Entry 1HC1 (X-ray diffraction, 3.20 A resolution); this record covers chains C and D of the 6 polymer chains in the assembly.

Chain C (and D):
Molecule: Arthropodan hemocyanin
From: Panulirus interruptus
Notes: chain D of this document is another copy of the same molecule, construct and numbering; everything in this record applies to it too
Reference sequence: P04254 (HCYA_PANIN); residues 1-657 here = UniProt positions 1-657
Amino-acid sequence (657 residues; row label = number of the first residue in the row):
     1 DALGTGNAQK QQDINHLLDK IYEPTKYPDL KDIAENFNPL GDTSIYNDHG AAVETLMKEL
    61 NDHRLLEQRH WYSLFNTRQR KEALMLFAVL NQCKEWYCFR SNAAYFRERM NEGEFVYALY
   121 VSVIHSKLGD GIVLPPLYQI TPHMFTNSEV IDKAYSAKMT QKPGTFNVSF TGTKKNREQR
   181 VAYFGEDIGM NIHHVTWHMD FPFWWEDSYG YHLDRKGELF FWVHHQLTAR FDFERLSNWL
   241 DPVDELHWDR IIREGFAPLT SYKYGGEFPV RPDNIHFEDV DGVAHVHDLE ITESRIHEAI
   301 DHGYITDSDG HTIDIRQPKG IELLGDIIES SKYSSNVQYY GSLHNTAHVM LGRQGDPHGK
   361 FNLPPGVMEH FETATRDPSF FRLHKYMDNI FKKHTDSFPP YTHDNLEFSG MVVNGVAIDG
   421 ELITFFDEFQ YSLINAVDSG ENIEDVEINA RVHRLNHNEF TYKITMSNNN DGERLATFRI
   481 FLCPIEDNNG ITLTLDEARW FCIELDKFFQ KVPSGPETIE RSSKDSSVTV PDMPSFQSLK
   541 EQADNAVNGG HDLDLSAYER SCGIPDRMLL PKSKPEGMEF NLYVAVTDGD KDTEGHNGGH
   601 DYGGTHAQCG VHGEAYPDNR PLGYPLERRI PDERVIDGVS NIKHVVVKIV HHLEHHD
Unresolved in the structure: 1-4, 171-174, 551-552, 597-605, 654-657
Cystine bridges: Cys93-Cys98, Cys483-Cys502, Cys562-Cys609
Sequence notes: conflict Asp32 (Glu in P04254), Pro163 (Gln in P04254), Asn458 (Lys in P04254), Ser514 (Lys in P04254)
Ion coordination: Cu ion site 1: His194, His198; Cu ion site 2: His344, His384
Swiss-Prot annotation at these positions:
  - binding site (Cu cation): His194, His198, His224, His344, His348, His384
  - glycosylation: Asn167 (N-linked (GlcNAc...) asparagine)

Chain C / chain D interface:
Residue-residue contacts (10):
  Lys175(C) with Asn489(D); Gly490(D), hydrogen bond (side chain-backbone); Ile491(D)
  Asn176(C) with Asn489(D)
  Arg253(C) with Arg253(D)
  Asn489(C) with Lys175(D); Arg180(D)
  Gly490(C) with Lys175(D), hydrogen bond (backbone-side chain)
  Ile491(C) with Lys175(D)
  Glu576(C) with Glu576(D)
Other interface residues (no listed pair), chain C (8 interface residues in all): Arg180
Other interface residues (no listed pair), chain D (8 interface residues in all): Asn176

In short:
The chain C/chain D interface involves 8 residues from each chain; the contacts include 2 hydrogen bonds. The
hydrogen-bonded pair is Lys175(C)-Gly490(D). His194(C) and His198(C) coordinate Cu ion site 1. From UniProt: 6
Cu cation-binding residues on chain C.
Both chains are Arthropodan hemocyanin (Panulirus interruptus). Entry 1HC1 (Crystal structure of hexameric
haemocyanin from panulirus interruptus refined at 3.2 angstroms resolution) was determined by X-ray
diffraction together with 1HCY from the same study.
